Entry 1C6V (X-ray diffraction, 3.00 A resolution); this record covers chains C and D of the 5 polymer chains in the assembly.

# Chain C (and D)
Name: Protein (siv integrase)
From: Simian immunodeficiency virus
Notes: chain D of this document is another copy of the same molecule, construct and numbering; everything in this record applies to it too
UniProt: Q88016 (Q88016_SIVCZ); residues 50-213 here correspond to UniProt positions 813-976 (UniProt number = residue number + 763)
Amino-acid sequence (164 residues; row label = number of the first residue in the row):
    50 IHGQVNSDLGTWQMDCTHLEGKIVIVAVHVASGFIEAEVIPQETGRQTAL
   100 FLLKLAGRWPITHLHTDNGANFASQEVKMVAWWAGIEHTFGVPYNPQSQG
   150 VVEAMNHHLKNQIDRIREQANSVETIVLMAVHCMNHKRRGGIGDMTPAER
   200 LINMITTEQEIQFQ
Disordered / not traced: 50-54, 141-150, 208-213 (chain D: 50-54, 141-151, 208-213)
Construct notes: engineered mutation His185 (Phe948 in Q88016)
What the authors report for this chain:
  - catalytic residues: Asp64, Asp116, Glu152

# Interface between chain C and chain D
Residue-residue contacts - 50 pairs, chain C then chain D:
  Phe83(C) - Arg107(D)
  Glu85(C) - Arg107(D)  salt bridge
  Glu87(C) - Lys103(D)  salt bridge
  Arg95(C) - Ser171(D)  hydrogen bond
  Arg95(C) - Glu173(D)  salt bridge
  Arg95(C) - Thr174(D)  hydrogen bond
  Gln96(C) - Glu173(D)
  Leu99(C) - Glu173(D)
  Leu99(C) - Thr174(D)
  Leu99(C) - Leu177(D)  hydrophobic
  Lys103(C) - Glu87(D)  salt bridge
  Ala105(C) - His181(D)  hydrogen bond (backbone-side chain)
  Ala105(C) - His185(D)
  Gly106(C) - His181(D)
  Gly106(C) - Asn184(D)  hydrogen bond (backbone-side chain)
  Gly106(C) - His185(D)
  Arg107(C) - Phe83(D)
  Arg107(C) - Glu85(D)  salt bridge
  Arg107(C) - Arg107(D)
  Arg107(C) - Trp108(D)
  Arg107(C) - His185(D)
  Trp108(C) - Arg107(D)
  Trp108(C) - Trp108(D)  hydrophobic
  Met128(C) - Met178(D)  hydrophobic
  Trp132(C) - Gln168(D)
  Trp132(C) - Met178(D)
  Trp132(C) - His181(D)
  Ala133(C) - His181(D)
  Gln168(C) - Trp132(D)
  Ser171(C) - Arg95(D)
  Thr174(C) - Leu99(D)
  Leu177(C) - Leu99(D)
  Leu177(C) - Leu102(D)  hydrophobic
  Met178(C) - Leu102(D)
  Met178(C) - Trp132(D)
  His181(C) - Ala105(D)
  His181(C) - Gly106(D)
  His181(C) - Trp132(D)
  Cys182(C) - Trp132(D)  hydrophobic
  Asn184(C) - Gly106(D)  hydrogen bond (side chain-backbone)
  His185(C) - Ala105(D)  hydrogen bond (side chain-backbone)
  His185(C) - Gly106(D)  hydrogen bond (side chain-backbone)
  His185(C) - Arg107(D)
  His185(C) - Trp108(D)
  Ile201(C) - Ile201(D)  hydrophobic
  Ile201(C) - Ile204(D)  hydrophobic
  Ile201(C) - Thr205(D)
  Ile204(C) - Ile201(D)  hydrophobic
  Thr205(C) - Ile201(D)  hydrogen bond (side chain-backbone)
  Thr205(C) - Thr205(D)
Also at the interface, not in a pair above, chain C (31 interface residues in all): Leu102, Pro109, Ile165, Glu173, Val180
Also at the interface, not in a pair above, chain D (28 interface residues in all): Ala133, Val180, Cys182, Ala197

# Summary
31 residues of chain C and 28 residues of chain D are in contact, with 8 hydrogen bonds and 5 salt bridges.
Polar pairs include Glu85(C)-Arg107(D), Glu87(C)-Lys103(D) and Arg95(C)-Glu173(D). The paper reports catalytic
residues Asp64(C), Asp116(C) and Glu152(C).
Both chains are Protein (siv integrase) (Simian immunodeficiency virus). Entry 1C6V (Siv integrase (CATALYTIC
domain + DNA biding domain comprising residues 50-293) mutant with phe 185 replaced ...) was determined by
X-ray diffraction.
